Entry 7X08 (electron microscopy, 2.70 A resolution); this record covers chains A and H of the 9 polymer chains in the assembly.

== Chain A ==
Name: Spike glycoprotein
Source organism: Severe acute respiratory syndrome coronavirus
UniProt: P0DTC2 (SPIKE_SARS2); numbering as in UniProt (aligned over 1-1273)
Amino-acid sequence (1283 residues; each row starts with the number of its first residue):
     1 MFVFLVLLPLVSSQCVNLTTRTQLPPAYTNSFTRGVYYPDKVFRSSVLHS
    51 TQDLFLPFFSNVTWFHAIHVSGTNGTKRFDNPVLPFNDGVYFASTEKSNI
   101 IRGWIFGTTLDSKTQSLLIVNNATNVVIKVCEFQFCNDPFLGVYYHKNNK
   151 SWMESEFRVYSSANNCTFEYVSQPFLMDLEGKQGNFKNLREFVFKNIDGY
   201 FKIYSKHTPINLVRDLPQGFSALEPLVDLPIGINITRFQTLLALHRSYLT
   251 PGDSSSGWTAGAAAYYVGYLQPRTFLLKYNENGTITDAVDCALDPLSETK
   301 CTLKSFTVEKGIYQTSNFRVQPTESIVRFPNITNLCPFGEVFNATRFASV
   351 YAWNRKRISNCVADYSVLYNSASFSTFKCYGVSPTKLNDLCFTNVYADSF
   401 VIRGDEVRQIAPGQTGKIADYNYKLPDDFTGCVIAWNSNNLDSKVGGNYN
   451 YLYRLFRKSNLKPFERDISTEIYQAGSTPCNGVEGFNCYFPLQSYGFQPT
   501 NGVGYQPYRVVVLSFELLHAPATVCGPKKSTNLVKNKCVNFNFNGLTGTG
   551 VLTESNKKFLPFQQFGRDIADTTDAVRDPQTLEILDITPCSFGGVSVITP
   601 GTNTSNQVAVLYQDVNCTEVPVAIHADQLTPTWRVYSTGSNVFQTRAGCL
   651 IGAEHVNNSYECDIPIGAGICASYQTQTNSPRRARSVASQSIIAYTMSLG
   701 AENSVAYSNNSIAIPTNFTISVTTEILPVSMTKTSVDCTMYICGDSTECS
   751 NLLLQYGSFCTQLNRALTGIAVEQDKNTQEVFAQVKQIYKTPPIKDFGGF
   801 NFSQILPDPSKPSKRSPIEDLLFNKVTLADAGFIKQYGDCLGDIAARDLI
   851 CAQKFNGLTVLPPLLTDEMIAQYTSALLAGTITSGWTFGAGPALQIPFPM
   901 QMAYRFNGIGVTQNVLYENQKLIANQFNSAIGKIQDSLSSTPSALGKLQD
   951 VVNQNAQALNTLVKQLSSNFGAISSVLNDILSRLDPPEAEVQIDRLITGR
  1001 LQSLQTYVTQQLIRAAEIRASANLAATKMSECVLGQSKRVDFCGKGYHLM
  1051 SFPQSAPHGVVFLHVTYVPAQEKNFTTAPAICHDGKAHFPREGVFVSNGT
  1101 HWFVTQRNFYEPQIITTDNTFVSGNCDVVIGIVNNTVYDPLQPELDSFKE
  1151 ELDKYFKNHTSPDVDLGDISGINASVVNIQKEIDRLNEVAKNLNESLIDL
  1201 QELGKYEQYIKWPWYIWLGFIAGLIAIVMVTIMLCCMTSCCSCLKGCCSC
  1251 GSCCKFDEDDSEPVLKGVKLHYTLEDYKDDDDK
Disordered / not traced: 1-13, 71-75, 619-632, 677-689, 942-943, 1147-1283
Construct notes: engineered mutation Pro817 (Phe in P0DTC2), Pro892 (Ala in P0DTC2), Pro899 (Ala in P0DTC2), Pro942 (Ala in P0DTC2), Pro986 (Lys in P0DTC2), Pro987 (Val in P0DTC2); expression tag (1274-1283)
UniProt features mapped onto this chain:
  - region: Asn280 to Cys301 (Putative superantigen), Arg403 to Asp405 (Integrin-binding motif), Asn448 to Phe456 (Immunodominant HLA epitope recognized by the CD8+), Pro681 to Ala684 (Putative superantigen), Ser816 to Tyr837 (Fusion peptide 1), Lys835 to Phe855 (Fusion peptide 2), Asp1163 to Glu1202 (Heptad repeat 2)
  - motif: Met1237 to Cys1241 (Binding to host endocytosis trafficking protein SNX27), Asp1257 to Glu1262 (Diacidic ER export motif (host COPII)), Ser1261 to Gly1267 (Binding to host plasma membrane localising/FERM domain proteins), Lys1269 to Thr1273 (KxHxx, ER retrieval signal (COPI))
  - site (Cleavage): Arg685, Ser686, Arg815, Ser816
  - lipidation (S-palmitoyl cysteine): Cys1235, Cys1236, Cys1240, Cys1241, Cys1243, Cys1247, Cys1248, Cys1250, Cys1253, Cys1254
  - glycosylation: Asn17 (N-linked (GlcNAc...) (complex) asparagine), Asn61 (N-linked (GlcNAc...) (hybrid) asparagine), Asn74 (N-linked (GlcNAc...) (complex) asparagine), Asn122 (N-linked (GlcNAc...) (hybrid) asparagine), Asn149 (N-linked (GlcNAc...) (complex) asparagine), Asn165 (N-linked (GlcNAc...) (complex) asparagine), Asn234 (N-linked (GlcNAc...) (high mannose) asparagine), Asn282 (N-linked (GlcNAc...) (complex) asparagine), Thr323 (O-linked (GalNAc) threonine), Ser325 (O-linked (HexNAc...) serine), Asn331 (N-linked (GlcNAc...) (complex) asparagine), Asn343 (N-linked (GlcNAc...) (complex) asparagine), Asn603 (N-linked (GlcNAc...) (hybrid) asparagine), Asn616 (N-linked (GlcNAc...) (complex) asparagine), Asn657 (N-linked (GlcNAc...) (complex) asparagine), Thr676 (O-linked (GlcNAc...) threonine), Thr678 (O-linked (GlcNAc...) threonine), Asn709 (N-linked (GlcNAc...) (high mannose) asparagine), Asn717 (N-linked (GlcNAc...) (hybrid) asparagine), Asn801 (N-linked (GlcNAc...) (hybrid) asparagine) and 6 more in UniProt
  - natural variant: Leu5 (L5F: In strain: Iota/B.1.526), Ser13 (S13I: In strain: Epsilon/B.1.427/B.1.429), Leu18 (L18F: In strain: Beta/B.1.351, Gamma/P.1 and 1 more), Thr19 (T19I: In strain: Omicron/BQ.1.1, Omicron/XBB.1.5 and 1 more; T19R: In strain: Delta/B.1.617.2, Omicron/BA.2 and 4 more), Thr20 (T20N: In strain: Gamma/P.1), Leu24 to Ala27 (sequence variant, change not given here; In strain: Omicron/BA.2, Omicron/BA.2.12.1 and 6 more), Pro26 (P26S: In strain: Gamma/P.1), Gln52 (Q52H: In strain: Omicron/EG.5.1), Ala67 (A67V: In strain: Eta/B.1.525, Omicron/BA.1), His69 to Val70 (deletion: In strain: Alpha/B.1.1.7, Eta/B.1.525 and 5 more), Gly75 (G75V: In strain: Lambda/C.37), Thr76 (T76I: In strain: Lambda/C.37), 83 further natural variant entries in UniProt
  - mutagenesis: His69 to Val70 (Increased incorporation of cleaved spike into virions), Asn121 (N121Q: Partial loss of biliverdin affinity), Arg190 (R190K: Partial loss of biliverdin affinity), Asn234 (N234Q: Increased resistance to neutralizing antibodies), Asn331 (N331Q: Reduced viral infectivity), Asn343 (N343Q: Reduced viral infectivity), Leu452 (L452R: Increased resistance to neutralizing antibodies. Decreases HLA binding to NF9 epitope. Increased binding affinity to human ACE2), Tyr453 (Y453F: Decreased HLA binding to NF9 epitope. Increased binding affinity to human ACE2), Ala475 (A475V: Increased resistance to neutralizing antibodies), Val483 (V483A: Increased resistance to neutralizing antibodies), Glu484 (E484D: Increased replication in human TMEM106B overexpressing cells), Phe490 (F490L: Increased resistance to neutralizing antibodies and human covalescent sera neutralization), 16 further mutagenesis entries in UniProt
Disulfide bonds: Cys15-Cys136, Cys131-Cys166, Cys291-Cys301, Cys336-Cys361, Cys379-Cys432, Cys391-Cys525, Cys480-Cys488, Cys538-Cys590, Cys617-Cys649, Cys662-Cys671, Cys738-Cys760, Cys743-Cys749, Cys840-Cys851, Cys1032-Cys1043, Cys1082-Cys1126
Covalently attached groups: N-acetylglucosamine (NAG) linked to Asn17, Asn61, Asn122, Asn149, Asn165, Asn234, Asn282, Asn331, Asn343, Asn603, Asn616, Asn657, Asn709, Asn717, Asn801, Asn1074, Asn1098, Asn1134
Residues lining bound ligands:
  - linoleic acid (EIC), molecule 1: Cys336, Pro337, Phe338, Val341, Phe342, Ile358, Ala363, Tyr365, Leu368, Tyr369, Phe374, Phe377, Leu387, Phe392, Val395, Leu513, Phe515, Val524
  - linoleic acid (EIC), molecule 2: Arg408, Gln409, Thr415, Gly416
  - N-acetylglucosamine (NAG; 2-acetamido-2-deoxy-beta-D-glucopyranose): Arg457, Ser459, Asn460, Lys462
Reported in the primary citation:
  - mutagenesis - T478K: decreased binding to 2G1
  - mutagenesis - F490S: unchanged binding to 2G1

== Chain H ==
Name: heavy chain of 2G1
Source organism: Homo sapiens
Amino-acid sequence (452 residues; each row starts with the number of its first residue):
     1 EVQLLESGGGQIQPGGSLRLSCAASGFSFISNYMSWVRQAPGKGLEWVSV
    51 IYSGGSTFYADSVKGRFTISRDKSKNTLYLQMNSLRAEDTAFYYCARGLI
   101 RGIIMTGAFDIWDEGTMVTVSSASTKGPSVFPLAPSSKSTSGGTAALGCL
   151 VKDYFPEPVTVSWNSGALTSGVHTFPAVLQSSGLYSLSSVVTVPSSSLGT
   201 QTYICNVNHKPSNTKVDKKVEPKSCDKTHTCPPCPAPELLGGPSVFLFPP
   251 KPKDTLMISRTPEVTCVVVDVSHEDPEVKFNWYVDGVEVHNAKTKPREEQ
   301 YNSTYRVVSVLTVLHQDWLNGKEYKCKVSNKALPAPIEKTISKAKGQPRE
   351 PQVYTLPPSRDELTKNQVSLTCLVKGFYPSDIAVEWESNGQPENNYKTTP
   401 PVLDSDGSFFLYSKLTVDKSRWQQGNVFSCSVMHEALHNHYTQKSLSLSP
   451 GK
Disordered / not traced: 1-10, 225-452
Disulfide bonds: Cys22-Cys95, Cys149-Cys205

== Interface between chain A and chain H ==
Pairs across the interface - 16 pairs, chain A then chain H:
  Phe456(A) - Ile30(H)  hydrophobic
  Phe456(A) - Ile103(H)  hydrophobic
  Ala475(A) - Ile104(H)
  Glu484(A) - Ser56(H)  hydrogen bond
  Glu484(A) - Phe58(H)
  Gly485(A) - Tyr52(H)
  Gly485(A) - Met105(H)
  Phe486(A) - Tyr52(H)  hydrogen bond (backbone-side chain)
  Phe486(A) - Met105(H)
  Phe486(A) - Gly107(H)
  Asn487(A) - Ile104(H)
  Asn487(A) - Met105(H)  hydrogen bond (side chain-backbone)
  Tyr489(A) - Ile30(H)  hydrophobic
  Tyr489(A) - Ser31(H)
  Tyr489(A) - Ile103(H)  hydrogen bond (side chain-backbone)
  Tyr489(A) - Met105(H)  hydrophobic
Also at the interface, not in a pair above, chain H (11 interface residues in all): Gly54, Thr106
The authors on this interface:
  - specific contacts: Phe486(A)-Tyr52(H) (hydrophobic contact)
  - epitope / paratope residues, chain A: Phe486(A)
  - epitope / paratope residues, chain H: Ile30(H), Val50(H), Tyr52(H), Gly98(H)

== Overview ==
Chain A and chain H form an interface of 7 and 11 residues respectively, with 4 hydrogen bonds. Polar contacts
include Glu484(A)-Ser56(H), Phe486(A)-Tyr52(H) and Asn487(A)-Met105(H). The authors report a hydrophobic
contact between Phe486(A) and Tyr52(H). From the paper: T478K of chain A reduces binding to 2G1;
epitope/paratope residues Phe486(A) and Ile30(H) among others.
Chain A is Spike glycoprotein (Severe acute respiratory syndrome coronavirus) and chain H is heavy chain of
2G1 (Homo sapiens); the structure, S protein of SARS-CoV-2 in complex with 2G1, was determined by electron
microscopy.
